PDB entry 6ZZY | electron microscopy, 3.16 A resolution | chains B and H of the 23 polymer chains in the assembly

Chain B:
Molecule: Photosystem I P700 chlorophyll a apoprotein A2
Organism: Chlorella ohadii
Notes: EC 1.97.1.12
Reference sequence: W8SUA3 (W8SUA3_CHLSO); residues 6-734 here correspond to UniProt positions 5-733 (UniProt number = residue number - 1)
Chain sequence (731 residues; numbered 4 to 734; the number before each row is that of its first residue):
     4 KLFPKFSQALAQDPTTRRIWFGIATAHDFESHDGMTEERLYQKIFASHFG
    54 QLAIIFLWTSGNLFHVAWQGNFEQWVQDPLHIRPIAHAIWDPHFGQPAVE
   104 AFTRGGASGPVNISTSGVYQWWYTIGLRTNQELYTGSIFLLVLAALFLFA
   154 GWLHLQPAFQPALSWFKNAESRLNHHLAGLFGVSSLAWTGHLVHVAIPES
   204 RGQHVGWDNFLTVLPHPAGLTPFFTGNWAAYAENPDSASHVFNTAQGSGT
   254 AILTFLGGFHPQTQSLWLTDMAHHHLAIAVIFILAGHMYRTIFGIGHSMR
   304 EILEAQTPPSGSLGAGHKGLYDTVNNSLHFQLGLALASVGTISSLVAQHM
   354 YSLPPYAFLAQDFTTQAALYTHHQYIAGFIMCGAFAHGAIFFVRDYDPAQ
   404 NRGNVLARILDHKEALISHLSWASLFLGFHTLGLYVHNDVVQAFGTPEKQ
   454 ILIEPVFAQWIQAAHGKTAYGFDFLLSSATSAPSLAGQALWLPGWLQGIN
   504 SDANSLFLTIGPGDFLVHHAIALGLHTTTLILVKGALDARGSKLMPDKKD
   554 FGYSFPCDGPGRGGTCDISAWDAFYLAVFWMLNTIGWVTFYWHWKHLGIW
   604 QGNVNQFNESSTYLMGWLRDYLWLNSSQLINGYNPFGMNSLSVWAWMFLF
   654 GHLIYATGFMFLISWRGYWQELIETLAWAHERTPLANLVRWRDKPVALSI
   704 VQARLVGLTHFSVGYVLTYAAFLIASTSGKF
Differences from the reference sequence: insertion (5); conflict Ala241 (Val240 in W8SUA3), Ala402 (Glu401 in W8SUA3), Gln403 (Ala402 in W8SUA3)
Metal / ion sites: 4Fe-4S cluster Fe: Cys560, Cys569 (shared with 2 residues of chain A)
Residues lining bound ligands:
  - beta-carotene (BCR), molecule 1: Leu55, Ile58, Phe59, Trp61, Phe150, Gly182, Leu183, Val186, Ser187
  - beta-carotene (BCR), molecule 2: Phe59, Thr62, Leu66, Trp124, Trp125, Ile128, Leu130, Gly139, Phe142, Leu143, Trp210
  - beta-carotene (BCR), molecule 3: Leu189, Leu223, Phe226, Phe227, Leu279, Val283, Ile286, Leu287, His290, Ile298
  - beta-carotene (BCR), molecule 4: Phe333, Gly336, Leu337, Ala340, Thr344, Met384, Ala387, Phe388, Gly391, Phe394, Phe395, Ala539
  - beta-carotene (BCR), molecule 5: Leu409, Ile412, Leu419, Val536, Leu540
  - beta-carotene (BCR), molecule 6: Leu435, Gly436, Val439
  - beta-carotene (BCR), molecule 7: Trp649, Met650, Phe653, Trp672, Leu675, Ile676, Leu679
  - beta-carotene (BCR), molecule 8: Thr686, Pro687, Leu688, Ala689
  - chlorophyll b (CHL): Trp210, Asp211, Leu214
  - chlorophyll a isomer (CL0): Leu621, Leu625, Trp626
  - chlorophyll a (CLA), molecule 1: Phe6, Phe9, Gly25, Ile26, Ala29, His30, Phe32, His35, Lys46, Ser50, Gln54, Ile57
  - chlorophyll a (CLA), molecule 2: Thr19, Ile22, Trp23, Ile676, Leu679, Ala680, His683, Arg693, Trp694, Arg695, Pro698, Val699, Leu701
  - chlorophyll a (CLA), molecule 3: Trp23, Phe653, Leu656, Ile657, Thr660, Met663, Phe664, Leu701, Val709, Thr712, His713, Val716
  - chlorophyll a (CLA), molecule 4: Ile26, Ala27, Thr28, Ala29, His30, Asp31, His332, Leu335, Leu339, Phe382, Ile383, Cys385, Gly386, Ala389, His390, Ile393, Arg397, Tyr556, Trp574, Phe577, Leu708, Thr712, Val716, Leu720
  - chlorophyll a (CLA), molecule 5: His30, Phe32, Glu33, Tyr44, Ile47, Ser50, His51, Gln54, Leu55, Ile58, Phe169, Arg175, His179, Leu183, Phe184, Leu331, His332, Gln334, Leu335, Ala338, Leu339, Val342
  - chlorophyll a (CLA), molecule 6: His30, Gln54, Ile57, Ile58, Trp61, Leu339, Val342, Ile379, Phe382, Ile383
  - chlorophyll a (CLA), molecule 7: Phe48, Phe52, Leu146, Leu149, Phe150, Ala153, Leu156, His157, Ala161, Phe162, Pro164, Trp168
  - chlorophyll a (CLA), molecule 8: Phe48, His51, Phe52, Leu55, Trp124, Trp168, Phe169, Asn171, Ser174, Arg175, His178, His179, Gly182, Leu183, Phe184, Tyr359
  - chlorophyll a (CLA), molecule 9: Ile57, Leu60, Trp61, Ser63, Gly64, Phe67, His68, Trp71, Gln72, His90, Ala91, Ile92, Trp93, Leu144
  - chlorophyll a (CLA), molecule 10: Ile57, Trp61, Asn65, His68, Val69, Ala89, His90, Asn115, Ile116, Ser117, Thr118, Ser119, Val121, Val646, Trp647, Met650
  - chlorophyll a (CLA), molecule 11: Ile58, Phe59, Trp61, Thr62, Ser119, Gly120, Val121, Trp124, Val186, Ser187, Ala190, Val342, Ile345, Ser346, Val349, Met353, Tyr359, Leu372, His375, His376, Ile379, Ile383
  - chlorophyll a (CLA), molecule 12: Trp61, Asn65, Thr118, Ser119, Ala371, Leu372, Thr374, His375, Tyr378, Ile379, Phe382, Trp647, Met650, Val719, Leu720, Tyr722, Ala723, Ile727
  - chlorophyll a (CLA), molecule 13: His90, Ala91, Ile92, Trp93, Asp94, His96, Phe97, Phe105, Asn115, Ser645, Val646, Trp649
  - chlorophyll a (CLA), molecule 14: Trp124, Thr127, Ile128, Leu183, Phe184, Ser187, Ser188, Trp191, Leu195, Leu269, Leu271, Met274, His277, His278, Ile281, Phe285, Ile345, Leu348, Val349, His352, Met353, Pro358, Tyr359
  - chlorophyll a (CLA), molecule 15: Ile128, Gly129, Leu130, Glu135, Thr138, Gly139, Phe142, Ser187, Ala190, Trp191, Gly193, His194, His197, Val198, Val208, Gly209, Trp210, Phe213
  - chlorophyll a (CLA), molecule 16: Trp168, Asn171, Ser174, His178, Thr294, Ile295, Phe296
  - chlorophyll a (CLA), molecule 17: Ala172, Arg175, Leu176, His179, Leu180, Phe184, Met302, Leu306, Tyr324, Val327, Asn328, Leu337, Ala338, Ser341, Val342, Ile345
  - chlorophyll a (CLA), molecule 18: Leu176, Leu180, Phe184, Ile284, Phe285, Ala288, Met291, Tyr292, Met302, Ile305
  - chlorophyll a (CLA), molecule 19: Asn177, His178, Ala181, Gly182, Val186, Ile286, His290, Tyr292, Thr294, Phe296, Ile298
  - chlorophyll a (CLA), molecule 20: Leu189, Ala190, Thr192, Gly193, Val196, His197, Phe213, Leu214, Val216, Leu217, Pro218, His219, Gly222, Leu223, Phe227, Tyr234, Ile255, Leu256, Leu279
  - chlorophyll a (CLA), molecule 21: Phe226, Trp231, Ala232, Tyr234, Ala235, Leu256, Phe258, His276, Leu279, Ala280, Val283, Ile284, Leu287, Leu493
  - chlorophyll a (CLA), molecule 22: Thr257, Phe258, Gly260, Gly261, Leu269, Asp273, Met274, His276, His277, Ala280, Ile281, Ile284, His352, Leu356, Trp494, Trp498
  - chlorophyll a (CLA), molecule 23: Leu287, Ala288, His290, Met291, Ile298, Gly299, His300
  - chlorophyll a (CLA), molecule 24: Met291, His300, Glu304, Ile305, Ala308, Gln309
  - chlorophyll a (CLA), molecule 25: Ile305, Leu306, Gln309, Leu316, His320, Leu323, Val327, Phe333, Val408, Leu409, Ile412
  - chlorophyll a (CLA), molecule 26: Ala308, Gln309, Thr310, Pro311, Pro312, Ser315, Leu316
  - chlorophyll a (CLA), molecule 27: Ser315, Leu316, Val408, Arg411, Ile412, Asp414, His415, Leu419, His422
  - chlorophyll a (CLA), molecule 28: Leu337, Ala340, Ser341, Thr344, Leu348, Gln351, His352, Tyr354, Ser355, Leu356, Trp498, Leu509, Phe510
  - chlorophyll a (CLA), molecule 29: Thr344, Ser347, Leu348, Gln351, Gln377, Gly381, Met384, Phe388, Leu528, Thr531, Thr532, Leu535, Met584, Thr587, Ile588
  - chlorophyll a (CLA), molecule 30: Gln351, Tyr354, Tyr373, Gln377, Phe460, Ala461, Trp463, Ile464, Gln465, His468, Phe510, Leu511, Ile513, His521, Ile524, Leu528, Val591, Tyr594, Trp595, Lys598
  - chlorophyll a (CLA), molecule 31: Tyr378, Thr434, Leu435, Tyr438, Val520, Ala523, Leu526, Asn586, Gly589, Trp590, Phe593, Leu617, Trp620, Leu621, Leu625, Ser629, Ile633, Phe651, His655, Tyr658, Tyr718, Thr721, Tyr722, Phe725
  - chlorophyll a (CLA), molecule 32: Ala418, His422, Trp425
  - chlorophyll a (CLA), molecule 33: Leu419, His422, Leu423, Trp425, Ala525, Leu528, His529, Thr532
  - chlorophyll a (CLA), molecule 34: Ser421, His422, Ser424, Trp425, Leu428, Phe432
  - chlorophyll a (CLA), molecule 35: Ser424, Ser427, Leu428, Gly431, Phe432, Leu435, Leu526, Thr530, Leu533, Ile534, Leu579, Phe582, Trp583
  - chlorophyll a (CLA), molecule 36: Trp425, Leu428, Phe429, Phe432, His433
  - chlorophyll a (CLA), molecule 37: Trp425, Phe429, Leu430, Ile456, Glu457, Pro458, Val459, Phe460, Ala461, Asp517, Phe518, His521, His522, Ala525, His529
  - chlorophyll a (CLA), molecule 38: Leu435, Val439, Asp442, Leu526, Phe582, Trp583, Asn586, Trp590, Leu617, Leu621, Tyr658, Phe714
  - chlorophyll a (CLA), molecule 39: Gly436, Leu437, Val439, His440, Val443, Phe447, Lys452, Ile454
  - chlorophyll a (CLA), molecule 40: Phe460, Trp463, Phe477
  - chlorophyll a (CLA), molecule 41: Trp463, Ile464, Ala467, His468, Phe477, Leu478, Leu479, Pro486, Trp494, Trp498, Phe510
  - chlorophyll a (CLA), molecule 42: Leu478, Ala485, Pro486, Ala489, Gly490, Leu493, Trp494
  - chlorophyll a (CLA), molecule 43: Tyr636, Trp649, Leu652, Phe653, His655, Leu656, Tyr658, Ala659, Phe662
  - chlorophyll a (CLA), molecule 44: Leu656, Ala659, Thr660, Phe662, Met663, Ile666, Ser667, Tyr671, Trp672, Leu675
  - chlorophyll a (CLA), molecule 45: Leu679, Ala682, His683, Thr686, Ala689, Val692
  - chlorophyll a (CLA), molecule 46: Trp681, Ala682, Arg685, Thr686, Pro687
  - chlorophyll a (CLA), molecule 47: Pro687, Leu688, Ala689, Leu691
  - beta,beta-caroten-4-one (ECH): Gly53, Ile57, Leu60, Leu151
  - phylloquinone (PQN): Trp23, Met663, Phe664, Ser667, Trp668, Arg669, Trp672, Ala700, Leu701, Ala706
  - phosphatidylethanolamine (PTY), molecule 1: Trp210, Asp211, Phe213
  - phosphatidylethanolamine (PTY), molecule 2: Phe429, His433, Thr434, Leu437, Ile454, Ile456, Phe518, His522
  - 4Fe-4S cluster (SF4): Pro559, Cys560, Gly562, Pro563, Thr568, Cys569, Trp668, Ile703, Arg707

Chain H:
Molecule: Photosystem I reaction center subunit VI-chloroplastic-like
Organism: Chlorella ohadii
Reference sequence: A0A2P6TPU7 (A0A2P6TPU7_CHLSO); aligned to UniProt positions 34-127 over residues 34-127 (the alignment contains insertions or deletions, so no single offset holds)
Chain sequence (94 residues; numbered 34 to 127; the number before each row is that of its first residue):
    34 KYGEESRYFDLKDLENTVGSWDMYGQEDKSRYNGLQSEFFERAANGLSRR
    84 EYILGLVAIGGAGILAWGGKGAADVRLPTVGPQQPAQVGPRGRL
Differences from the reference sequence: conflict Ile92 (Val in A0A2P6TPU7), Gly102 (Leu in A0A2P6TPU7), Ala105 (Ser in A0A2P6TPU7), Ala106 (Ser in A0A2P6TPU7), Arg109 (Ser in A0A2P6TPU7), Val113 (Lys114 in A0A2P6TPU7)
Residues lining bound ligands:
  - beta-carotene (BCR): Leu68, Phe72, Arg75
  - chlorophyll a (CLA), molecule 1: Ser63, Arg64, Asn66, Gly67, Leu68, Gln69, Phe72, Phe73
  - chlorophyll a (CLA), molecule 2: Arg64, Tyr65, Gln69, Phe73
  - chlorophyll a (CLA), molecule 3: Phe72, Arg75, Ala76, Asn78
  - chlorophyll a (CLA), molecule 4: Gly93, Gly96, Ile97, Trp100, Leu110
  - chlorophyll a (CLA), molecule 5: Ala99, Trp100, Lys103, Gly104, Asp107, Val108

Interface between chain B and chain H:
Pairs across the interface - 38 pairs, chain B then chain H:
  Leu83(B) with Gly125(H)
  His84(B) with Gly125(H); Arg126(H); Leu127(H), hydrogen bond (backbone-backbone)
  Arg86(B) with Gln120(H); Val121(H), hydrogen bond (side chain-backbone); Gly122(H); Pro123(H); Arg126(H); Leu127(H), hydrogen bond (side chain-backbone)
  Trp93(B) with Trp100(H), hydrophobic; Thr112(H); Val113(H)
  Asp94(B) with Thr112(H), hydrogen bond (backbone-side chain)
  Pro95(B) with Trp100(H), hydrophobic
  Phe97(B) with Pro111(H)
  Gly98(B) with Pro111(H)
  Gln99(B) with Pro111(H); Pro115(H); Gln117(H)
  Val102(B) with Pro111(H); Gln116(H)
  Glu103(B) with Pro115(H); Gln116(H); Gln117(H), hydrogen bond (side chain-backbone)
  Thr106(B) with Gln116(H)
  Arg107(B) with Leu127(H)
  Gly108(B) with Leu127(H)
  Ser111(B) with Gln116(H), hydrogen bond (backbone-side chain)
  Gly112(B) with Gln116(H)
  Gln364(B) with Arg124(H), hydrogen bond (backbone-side chain)
  Asp365(B) with Arg126(H), salt bridge
  Pro687(B) with Tyr57(H), hydrophobic
  Ser731(B) with Pro123(H)
  Gly732(B) with Pro123(H)
  Lys733(B) with Pro123(H)
  Phe734(B) with Pro123(H); Arg124(H), hydrogen bond (backbone-side chain)
Other interface residues (no listed pair), chain B (27 interface residues in all): Ile85, Gly109, Phe366, Asn690
Other interface residues (no listed pair), chain H (20 interface residues in all): Met56, Leu110, Pro118, Ala119

Summary:
Chain B and chain H form an interface of 27 and 20 residues respectively; the contacts include 8 hydrogen
bonds and 1 salt bridge. Among the polar pairs are Asp365(B)-Arg126(H), Arg86(B)-Val121(H) and
Arg86(B)-Leu127(H).
Chain B is Photosystem I P700 chlorophyll a apoprotein A2 and chain H is Photosystem I reaction center subunit
VI-chloroplastic-like, both from Chlorella ohadii; the structure, Structure of high-light grown Chlorella
ohadii photosystem I, was determined by electron microscopy, deposited together with 6ZZX and 7A4P.
